7YF4 - chains A and C of the 4 polymer chains in the assembly; structure by X-ray diffraction, 2.75 A resolution.

[Chain A]
Name: Protein-L-histidine N-pros-methyltransferase
Source organism: Homo sapiens
Notes: EC 2.1.1.-
Reference sequence: Q9H1A3 (METL9_HUMAN); numbering as in UniProt (aligned over 46-318)
Chain sequence (275 residues; numbered 44 to 318; the number before each row is that of its first residue):
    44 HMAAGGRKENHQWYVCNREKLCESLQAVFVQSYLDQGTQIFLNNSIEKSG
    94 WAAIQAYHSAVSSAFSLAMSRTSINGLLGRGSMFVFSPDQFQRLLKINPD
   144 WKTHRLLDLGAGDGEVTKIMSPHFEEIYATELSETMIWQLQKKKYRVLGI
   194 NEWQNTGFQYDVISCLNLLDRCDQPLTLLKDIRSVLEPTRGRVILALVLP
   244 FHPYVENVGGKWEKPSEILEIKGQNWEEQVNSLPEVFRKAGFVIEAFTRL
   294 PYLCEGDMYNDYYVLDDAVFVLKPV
Unresolved in the structure: 44-53
Sequence notes: expression tag (44-45); engineered mutation Ala95 (Leu in Q9H1A3), Ala96 (Phe in Q9H1A3), Ala99 (Leu in Q9H1A3), Ala103 (Phe in Q9H1A3), Ala107 (Val in Q9H1A3), Ala111 (Phe in Q9H1A3)
Residues lining bound ligands: S-adenosylhomocysteine (SAH): Thr115, Met126, Val128, Gly153, Ala154, Gly155, Val159, Thr173, Glu174, Leu175, Ser176, Ile193, Leu209, Asn210, Leu211, Arg214, Cys215, Tyr295
UniProt features mapped onto this chain:
  - binding site (S-adenosyl-L-homocysteine): Glu174, Asn210, Tyr295
  - mutagenesis: Thr115 (T115A: Decreased binding to S-adenosyl-L-homocysteine and substrate proteins), Asn118 (N118A: Decreased binding to S-adenosyl-L-homocysteine and substrate proteins), Arg123 (R123A: Abolished binding to substrate proteins), Met126 (M126A: Nearly abolished binding to substrate proteins), Asp151 (D151A: Abolished binding to S-adenosyl-L-homocysteine), Asp156 (D156A: Abolished binding to S-adenosyl-L-homocysteine), Thr173 (T173A: Decreased binding to S-adenosyl-L-homocysteine), Glu174 (E174A: Abolished protein-L-histidine N-pros-methyltransferase activity), Asn210 (N210D: Abolished binding to S-adenosyl-L-homocysteine), Asp213 (D213A: Abolished binding to substrate proteins), Arg214 (R214A: Decreased binding to SLC39A5 substrate; R214D: Abolished binding to S-adenosyl-L-homocysteine and substrate proteins), Val241 (V241G: Reduced binding to substrate proteins), 5 further mutagenesis entries in UniProt
Reported in the primary citation:
  - specificity-determining residues: Gly124
  - specificity-determining residues: Gly124 (proposed by the authors, not directly observed)
  - catalytic residues: Asp213 (proposed by the authors, not directly observed)
  - mutagenesis - E174A, Y306A/L308A: abolished catalytic activity

[Chain C]
Name: SLC39A5 mutant peptide
Source organism: Homo sapiens
Notes: engineered mutation(s): S374A
Chain sequence (12 residues; numbered -5 to 6; the number before each row is that of its first residue; numbers below 1 keep their minus sign (Gly-5 is residue -5)):
    -5 GHQGHAHGHQGG
Unresolved in the structure: -5 to -4, 4-6

[How chain A and chain C interact]
Residue-residue contacts - 29 pairs, chain A then chain C:
  Ser105(A) with Gln-3(C)
  Arg114(A) with Gln-3(C), hydrogen bond; His3(C)
  Asn118(A) with Ala0(C)
  Gly124(A) with Ala0(C)
  Met126(A) with His-1(C); Ala0(C), hydrophobic; His1(C)
  Asn210(A) with His1(C)
  Asp213(A) with His1(C), salt bridge
  Arg214(A) with His1(C), hydrogen bond (side chain-backbone); Gly2(C)
  Val241(A) with His1(C)
  Tyr247(A) with His1(C); Gly2(C); His3(C), hydrogen bond (side chain-backbone)
  Tyr295(A) with His-1(C), hydrogen bond (backbone-side chain); His1(C)
  Cys297(A) with His-1(C); Ala0(C), hydrophobic
  Asp300(A) with Gln-3(C), hydrogen bond (side chain-backbone); Gly-2(C)
  Tyr302(A) with Gln-3(C)
  Tyr306(A) with Gln-3(C), hydrogen bond (side chain-backbone); Gly-2(C); His-1(C)
  Val307(A) with His-1(C)
  Leu308(A) with His-1(C); His1(C)
Interface residues without a listed pair, chain A (18 interface residues in all): Leu296
From the paper, about this interface:
  - interface residues, chain A: Gly124(A), Met126(A), Cys297(A)

[Summary]
18 residues of chain A and 7 residues of chain C are in contact, with 6 hydrogen bonds and 1 salt bridge.
Polar contacts include Asp213(A)-His1(C), Arg114(A)-Gln-3(C) and Arg214(A)-His1(C). Ligands of chain A:
S-adenosylhomocysteine. From the paper: the catalytic residue Asp213(A); E174A and Y306A/L308A of chain A
abolish catalytic activity.
Chain A is Protein-L-histidine N-pros-methyltransferase and chain C is SLC39A5 mutant peptide, both from Homo
sapiens; the structure, Crystal structure of METTL9 in complex with SLC39A5 mutant peptide and SAH, was
determined by X-ray diffraction, deposited together with 7Y9C, 7YF2 and 7YF3.
